4IS1 - chains A and C of the 4 polymer chains in the assembly; structure by X-ray diffraction, 2.10 A resolution.

# Chain A
Molecule: 20-nt DNA strand
Sequence (20 nucleotides; row label = number of the first residue in the row):
     1 TTTGCAGAATCGATTCTGCA

# Chain C
Molecule: Zinc finger protein 217
From: Homo sapiens
Notes: fragment: Zinc fingers 6 and 7
Reference sequence: O75362 (ZN217_HUMAN); residues 469-523 here = UniProt positions 469-523
Sequence (57 residues; numbered 467 to 523; the number before each row is that of its first residue):
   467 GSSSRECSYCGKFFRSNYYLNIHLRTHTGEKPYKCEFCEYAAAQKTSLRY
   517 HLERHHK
Disordered / not traced: 467-470, 523
Construct notes: expression tag (467-468)
Ion coordination: Zn2+ site 1: Cys-473, Cys-476, His-489, His-493; Zn2+ site 2: Cys-501, Cys-504, His-517, His-522; Zn2+ site 3 near His-521 (its only coordinating residue here)
From the paper describing this entry:
  - binding site for the 20-nt DNA strand (chain A): Arg-481, Tyr-484, Tyr-485, Thr-492, Tyr-506, Gln-510, Thr-512, Tyr-516
  - specificity-determining residues: Arg-481, Tyr-485, Tyr-516
  - mutagenesis - Y485A, Y516A: decreased binding to the 20-nt DNA strand (chain A) (citing earlier work)

# Interface between chain A and chain C
Residue-residue contacts (22; chain A residue first):
  DG12(A) with Tyr-516(C), sugar contact; Arg-520(C), salt bridge to the phosphate
  DA13(A) with Tyr-516(C), phosphate contact; Arg-520(C), salt bridge to the phosphate; His-521(C), phosphate contact
  DT14(A) with Tyr-506(C), hydrogen bond to the phosphate; Ser-513(C), sugar contact; Tyr-516(C), base contact
  DT15(A) with Tyr-485(C), sugar contact; Thr-492(C), hydrogen bond to the phosphate; Gln-510(C), sugar contact; Thr-512(C), base contact; Ser-513(C), base contact
  DC16(A) with Lys-478(C), phosphate contact; Phe-480(C), phosphate contact; Tyr-485(C), hydrogen bond to the phosphate; His-489(C), salt bridge to the phosphate; Gln-510(C), hydrogen bond to the base
  DT17(A) with Arg-481(C), base contact; Tyr-485(C), base contact
  DG18(A) with Arg-481(C), hydrogen bond to the base
  DC19(A) with Arg-481(C), base contact
Other interface residues (no listed pair), chain C (14 interface residues in all): Ala-509

# Overview
The interface between chain A and chain C involves 8 residues on one side and 14 on the other, with 5 hydrogen
bonds and 3 salt bridges. Polar pairs include DC16(A)/Gln-510(C), DG18(A)/Arg-481(C) and DT14(A)/Tyr-506(C).
The paper reports a binding site for the 20-nt DNA strand (chain A) at Arg-481(C), Tyr-484(C) and Tyr-485(C)
among others; Y485A and Y516A of chain C reduce binding to the 20-nt DNA strand (chain A).
Here chain A is a 20-nt DNA strand and chain C is Zinc finger protein 217 (Homo sapiens). Entry 4IS1 (Crystal
structure of ZNF217 bound to DNA) was determined by X-ray diffraction together with 4F2J from the same study.
